3NB0 - chains A and C of the 4 polymer chains in the assembly; structure by X-ray diffraction, 2.41 A resolution.

Chain A (and C):
Name: Glycogen [starch] synthase isoform 2
From: Saccharomyces cerevisiae
Notes: EC 2.4.1.11; chain C of this document is another copy of the same molecule, construct and numbering; everything in this record applies to it too
UniProt: P27472 (GYS2_YEAST); numbering as in UniProt (aligned over 1-705)
Amino-acid sequence (725 residues; row label = number of the first residue in the row; numbers below 1 keep their minus sign (Met-19 is residue -19)):
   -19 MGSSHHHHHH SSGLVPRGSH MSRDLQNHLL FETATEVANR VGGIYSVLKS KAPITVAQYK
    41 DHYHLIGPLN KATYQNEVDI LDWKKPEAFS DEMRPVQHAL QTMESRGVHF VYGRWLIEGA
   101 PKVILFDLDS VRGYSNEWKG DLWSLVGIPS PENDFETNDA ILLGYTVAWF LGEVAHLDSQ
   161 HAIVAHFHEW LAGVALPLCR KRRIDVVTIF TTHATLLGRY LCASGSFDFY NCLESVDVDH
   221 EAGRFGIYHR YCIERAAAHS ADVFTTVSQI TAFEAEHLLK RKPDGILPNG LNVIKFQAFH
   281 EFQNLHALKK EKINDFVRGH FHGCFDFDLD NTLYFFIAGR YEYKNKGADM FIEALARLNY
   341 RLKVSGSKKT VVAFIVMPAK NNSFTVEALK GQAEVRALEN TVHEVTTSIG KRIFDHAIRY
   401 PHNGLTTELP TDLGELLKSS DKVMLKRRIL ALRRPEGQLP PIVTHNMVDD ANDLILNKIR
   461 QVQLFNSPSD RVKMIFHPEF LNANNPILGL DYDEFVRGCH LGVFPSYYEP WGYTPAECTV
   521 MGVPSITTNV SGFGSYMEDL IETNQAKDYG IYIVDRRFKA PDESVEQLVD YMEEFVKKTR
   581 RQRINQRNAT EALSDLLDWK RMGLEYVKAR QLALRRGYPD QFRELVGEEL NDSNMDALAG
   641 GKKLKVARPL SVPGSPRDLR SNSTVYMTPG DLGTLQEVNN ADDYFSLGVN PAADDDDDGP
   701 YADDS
Unresolved in the structure: -19 to 1, 640-705 (chain C: -19 to 1, 648-705)
Sequence notes: expression tag (-19 to 0); engineered mutation Ala589 (Arg in P27472), Ala592 (Arg in P27472)
Residues lining bound ligands:
  - 6-O-phosphono-alpha-D-glucopyranose (G6P), molecule 1: Arg199, Gly319, Arg320, Glu322, Lys326, Tyr508, Glu509, Pro510, Trp511, Tyr513, Thr514
  - 6-O-phosphono-alpha-D-glucopyranose (G6P), molecule 2: Gln283, Asn284, His286, Ala287, Lys290, His500, Arg580, Arg583, Ile584, Arg587
Curated features (UniProtKB/Swiss-Prot):
  - binding site (UDP): Arg20, Arg320, Thr514
  - binding site (UDP-alpha-D-glucose): His193, Arg199, Arg320, Glu509, Trp511, Gly512
  - binding site (alpha-D-glucose 6-phosphate): His280, Glu281, Gln283, His286, Lys290, His500, Arg583, Arg587
  - modified residue: Ser159 (Phosphoserine), Ser363 (Phosphoserine), Ser467 (Phosphoserine), Ser651 (Phosphoserine), Ser655 (Phosphoserine), Ser661 (Phosphoserine), Ser663 (Phosphoserine), Thr668 (Phosphothreonine)
What the authors report for this chain:
  - binding site for 6-O-phosphono-alpha-D-glucopyranose: His280, Gln283, Asn284, His286, Lys290, His500, Arg580, Arg583, Arg587
  - allosteric site: Arg583, Arg587
  - self-association interface (contacts with another copy of this molecule); pairs are residue here / residue on that copy: Asn284-Asn284 (hydrogen bond), His280, Asn482
  - conformationally variable residues (loop rearrangement, order/disorder transition): Ala278 to Asn284, Pro401 to Asp412, Asn482 to Ile487
  - mutagenesis - R580A: unchanged catalytic activity
  - mutagenesis - R580A, R580A/R581A: increased catalytic activity on 49mer Phospho-peptide ligated
  - mutagenesis - R580A/R581A/R583A, R587A/R589A/R592A: decreased catalytic activity
  - mutagenesis - R580A/R581A: unchanged catalytic activity on glucose-6-phosphate
  - mutagenesis - R580A/R581A: increased catalytic activity
  - post-translational modification sites: Thr668 (citing earlier work)

Chain A / chain C interface:
Residue-residue contacts - 57 pairs, chain A then chain C:
  Arg298(A) - Phe394(C)
  Gly303(A) - His402(C)
  Cys304(A) - His402(C)
  Phe305(A) - Ile398(C)
  Phe305(A) - Arg399(C)
  Phe305(A) - His402(C)
  Asp306(A) - Arg399(C)
  Asp306(A) - His402(C)
  Asp306(A) - Asn403(C)  hydrogen bond (backbone-side chain)
  Phe307(A) - Arg399(C)  hydrogen bond (backbone-side chain)
  Val375(A) - Phe394(C)  hydrophobic
  Val375(A) - Ile398(C)  hydrophobic
  Leu378(A) - Phe394(C)  hydrophobic
  Leu378(A) - Ala397(C)  hydrophobic
  Glu379(A) - Phe394(C)
  Val382(A) - Gly390(C)
  Thr386(A) - Thr386(C)
  Thr386(A) - Gly390(C)
  Gly390(A) - Val382(C)
  Gly390(A) - Thr386(C)
  Ile393(A) - Ile389(C)  hydrophobic
  Phe394(A) - Arg298(C)
  Phe394(A) - Val375(C)  hydrophobic
  Phe394(A) - Leu378(C)  hydrophobic
  Phe394(A) - Glu379(C)
  Ala397(A) - Leu378(C)  hydrophobic
  Ala397(A) - Ile429(C)
  Ile398(A) - Phe305(C)
  Arg399(A) - Phe305(C)
  Arg399(A) - Asp306(C)
  Arg399(A) - Phe307(C)  hydrogen bond (side chain-backbone)
  Arg399(A) - Asp308(C)
  His402(A) - Gly303(C)
  His402(A) - Cys304(C)
  His402(A) - Phe305(C)
  His402(A) - Asp306(C)
  Asn403(A) - Asp306(C)
  Glu408(A) - Lys426(C)
  Glu408(A) - Ile429(C)
  Leu409(A) - Lys422(C)
  Leu409(A) - Leu425(C)  hydrophobic
  Leu409(A) - Lys426(C)
  Leu409(A) - Ile429(C)  hydrophobic
  Pro410(A) - Leu413(C)
  Thr411(A) - Leu413(C)
  Leu413(A) - Pro410(C)
  Leu413(A) - Thr411(C)
  Leu413(A) - Leu413(C)
  Leu416(A) - Leu413(C)  hydrophobic
  Lys422(A) - Leu409(C)
  Leu425(A) - Leu409(C)  hydrophobic
  Lys426(A) - Glu408(C)
  Lys426(A) - Leu409(C)
  Ile429(A) - Ala397(C)  hydrophobic
  Ile429(A) - Glu408(C)
  Ile429(A) - Leu409(C)  hydrophobic
  Leu432(A) - Ile398(C)  hydrophobic
Other interface residues (no listed pair), chain A (34 interface residues in all): Asp308, Ile389, Tyr400, Asp412
Other interface residues (no listed pair), chain C (34 interface residues in all): Ile393, Tyr400, Asp412, Leu416, Leu432

Overview:
The chain A/chain C interface involves 34 residues from each chain; the contacts include 3 hydrogen bonds.
Polar contacts include Asp306(A)-Asn403(C) and Phe307(A)-Arg399(C). From the paper: a binding site for
6-O-phosphono-alpha-D-glucopyranose at His280(A), Gln283(A) and Asn284(A) among others; R580A and R580A/R581A
of chain A increase catalytic activity on 49mer Phospho-peptide ligated; 4 substitutions were tested in all.
Chain A and chain C are both Glycogen [starch] synthase isoform 2 (Saccharomyces cerevisiae); the structure,
Glucose-6-Phosphate activated form of Yeast Glycogen Synthase, was determined by X-ray diffraction (same
publication as 3NAZ, 3NCH and 3O3C).
